Entry 4Y8P (X-ray diffraction, 2.80 A resolution); this record covers chains A and G of the 34 polymer chains in the assembly.

Chain A:
Name: Proteasome subunit alpha type-2
Source organism: Saccharomyces cerevisiae (strain ATCC 204508 / S288c)
Notes: EC 3.4.25.1
Reference sequence: P23639 (PSA2_YEAST); numbering as in UniProt (aligned over 1-250)
Amino-acid sequence (250 residues; numbered 1 to 250; the number before each row is that of its first residue):
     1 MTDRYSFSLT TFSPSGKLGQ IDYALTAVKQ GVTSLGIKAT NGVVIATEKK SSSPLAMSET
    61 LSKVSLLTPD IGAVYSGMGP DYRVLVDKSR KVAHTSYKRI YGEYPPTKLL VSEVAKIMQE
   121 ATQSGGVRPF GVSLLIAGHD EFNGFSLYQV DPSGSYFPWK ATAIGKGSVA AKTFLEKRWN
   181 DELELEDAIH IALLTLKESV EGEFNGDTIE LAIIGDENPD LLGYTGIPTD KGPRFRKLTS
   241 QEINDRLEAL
Swiss-Prot annotation at these positions:
  - cross-link: Lys108 (Glycyl lysine isopeptide (Lys-Gly) (interchain with G-Cter in ubiquitin))

Chain G:
Name: Proteasome subunit alpha type-1
Source organism: Saccharomyces cerevisiae (strain ATCC 204508 / S288c)
Notes: EC 3.4.25.1
Reference sequence: P21243 (PSA1_YEAST); residues -8 to 243 here correspond to UniProt positions 1-252 (UniProt number = residue number + 9)
Amino-acid sequence (252 residues; row label = number of the first residue in the row; numbers below 1 keep their minus sign (Met-8 is residue -8)):
    -8 MSGAAAASAA GYDRHITIFS PEGRLYQVEY AFKATNQTNI NSLAVRGKDC TVVISQKKVP
    52 DKLLDPTTVS YIFCISRTIG MVVNGPIPDA RNAALRAKAE AAEFRYKYGY DMPCDVLAKR
   112 MANLSQIYTQ RAYMRPLGVI LTFVSVDEEL GPSIYKTDPA GYYVGYKATA TGPKQQEITT
   172 NLENHFKKSK IDHINEESWE KVVEFAITHM IDALGTEFSK NDLEVGVATK DKFFTLSAEN
   232 IEERLVAIAE QD
Disordered / not traced: -8 to 1, 243
Bound ions: Mg2+: Thr8, Arg122, Met125

Chain A / chain G interface:
Contacting residue pairs (68; chain A residue first):
  Asp3(A) - Tyr124(G)
  Tyr5(A) - Ile7(G)
  Tyr5(A) - Ala123(G)  hydrophobic
  Tyr5(A) - Tyr124(G)  hydrophobic
  Leu9(A) - Ile9(G)  hydrophobic
  Leu9(A) - Ala123(G)  hydrophobic
  Gln20(A) - Ile9(G)
  Gln20(A) - Phe10(G)  hydrogen bond (side chain-backbone)
  Tyr23(A) - Phe10(G)  hydrophobic
  Tyr23(A) - Ser11(G)
  Tyr23(A) - Pro12(G)  hydrophobic
  Tyr23(A) - Gly14(G)
  Ala24(A) - Phe10(G)  hydrophobic
  Thr26(A) - Pro12(G)
  Thr26(A) - Glu13(G)
  Ala27(A) - Gly14(G)
  Ser52(A) - Tyr153(G)  hydrogen bond
  Ser53(A) - Thr170(G)
  Pro54(A) - Lys158(G)
  Pro54(A) - Glu174(G)
  Leu55(A) - Tyr157(G)
  Leu55(A) - Lys158(G)  hydrogen bond (backbone-backbone)
  Leu55(A) - Ala159(G)
  Leu55(A) - Thr170(G)
  Leu55(A) - Leu173(G)  hydrophobic
  Leu55(A) - Glu174(G)
  Leu55(A) - Phe177(G)  hydrophobic
  Ala56(A) - Gly156(G)
  Ala56(A) - Tyr157(G)  hydrophobic
  Met57(A) - Arg37(G)
  Met57(A) - Val155(G)
  Met57(A) - Gly156(G)  hydrogen bond (backbone-backbone)
  Met57(A) - Tyr157(G)
  Met57(A) - Lys158(G)
  Thr60(A) - Tyr146(G)
  Thr60(A) - Val155(G)
  Thr60(A) - Gly156(G)  hydrogen bond (side chain-backbone)
  Leu61(A) - Tyr153(G)  hydrophobic
  Leu61(A) - Val155(G)  hydrophobic
  Met78(A) - Phe10(G)  hydrophobic
  Met78(A) - Leu16(G)  hydrophobic
  Pro80(A) - Gln117(G)
  Pro80(A) - Ala151(G)
  Pro80(A) - Gly152(G)
  Pro80(A) - Tyr153(G)
  Asp81(A) - Gln117(G)
  Arg83(A) - Ala113(G)  hydrogen bond (side chain-backbone)
  Arg83(A) - Asn114(G)
  Arg83(A) - Gly152(G)  hydrogen bond (side chain-backbone)
  Arg83(A) - Tyr154(G)
  Val84(A) - Asn114(G)
  Val84(A) - Gln117(G)
  Asp87(A) - Lys110(G)  salt bridge
  Asp87(A) - Asn114(G)
  Gly126(A) - Arg122(G)
  Gly126(A) - Ala123(G)  hydrogen bond (backbone-backbone)
  Val127(A) - Gln121(G)
  Val127(A) - Arg122(G)
  Arg128(A) - Thr8(G)
  Arg128(A) - Phe10(G)
  Arg128(A) - Leu16(G)
  Arg128(A) - Gln117(G)
  Arg128(A) - Thr120(G)  hydrogen bond (side chain-backbone)
  Arg128(A) - Gln121(G)  hydrogen bond (backbone-backbone)
  Pro129(A) - Phe10(G)
  Pro129(A) - Gln121(G)
  Phe130(A) - Gln121(G)
  Gly131(A) - Phe10(G)
Other interface residues (no listed pair), chain A (30 interface residues in all): Thr2, Ala121

Overview:
30 residues of chain A and 33 residues of chain G are in contact; the contacts include 10 hydrogen bonds and 1
salt bridge. Polar contacts include Asp87(A)-Lys110(G), Gln20(A)-Phe10(G) and Ser52(A)-Tyr153(G). The Mg2+
site is built by Thr8(G), Arg122(G) and Met125(G).
Chain A is Proteasome subunit alpha type-2 and chain G is Proteasome subunit alpha type-1, both from
Saccharomyces cerevisiae (strain ATCC 204508 / S288c); the structure, Yeast 20S proteasome beta7-delta7_Cter
mutant in complex with Ac-PAL-ep, was determined by X-ray diffraction together with 4Y69, 4Y6A, 4Y6V, 4Y6Z,
4Y70, 4Y74 and 34 further entries from the same study.
